2XZG - chain A; structure by X-ray diffraction, 1.70 A resolution.

== Chain A ==
Protein: Clathrin heavy chain 1
Organism: Homo sapiens
Notes: fragment: n-terminal domain, residues 1-364
UniProt: Q00610 (CLH1_HUMAN); residues 1-364 here = UniProt positions 1-364
Chain sequence (365 residues; each row starts with the number of its first residue; numbering starts at 0):
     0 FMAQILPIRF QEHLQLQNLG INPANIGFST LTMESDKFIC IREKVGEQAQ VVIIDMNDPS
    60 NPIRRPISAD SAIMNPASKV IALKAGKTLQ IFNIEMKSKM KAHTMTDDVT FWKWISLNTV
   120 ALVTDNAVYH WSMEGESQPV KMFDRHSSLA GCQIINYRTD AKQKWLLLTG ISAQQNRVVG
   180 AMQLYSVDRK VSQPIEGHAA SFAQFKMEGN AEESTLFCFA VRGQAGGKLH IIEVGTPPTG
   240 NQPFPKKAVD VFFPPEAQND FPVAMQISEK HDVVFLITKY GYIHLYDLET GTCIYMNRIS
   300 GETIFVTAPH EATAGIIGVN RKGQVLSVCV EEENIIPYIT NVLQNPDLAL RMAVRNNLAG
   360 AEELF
Unresolved in the structure: 358-364
Sequence notes: expression tag (0)
Small-molecule neighbours: VH1 (2-(4-aminobenzyl)-1,3-dioxo-2,3-dihydro-1H-benzo[de]isoquinoline-5-sulfonate): I52, I62, R64, I66, S67, I80, L82, Q89, F91, N92, I93, K96, S97
Swiss-Prot annotation at these positions:
  - region: A68 to D107 (WD40-like repeat 2), T302 to E330 (WD40-like repeat 7)
  - modified residue: A2 (N-acetylalanine), S67 (Phosphoserine), T105 (Phosphothreonine), Y184 (Phosphotyrosine)
  - mutagenesis: P65 (P65N: Disrupts spindle localization), S67 (S67G: Disrupts spindle localization), T87 (T87A: Disrupts spindle localization), Q89 (Q89A: Disrupts spindle localization), K96 (K96E: Disrupts spindle localization), K98 (K98E: Disrupts spindle localization)
Reported in the primary citation:
  - binding site for VH1: I52, R64, L82, F91
  - conformationally variable residues (side-chain flip): R64, F91
  - mutagenesis - R64A/Q89M/F91A: abolished binding to amphiphysin
  - mutagenesis - R64A/Q89M/F91A: unchanged localization to plasma membrane

== Overview ==
Bound to chain A: compound VH1. Curated annotation (UniProt) lists 6 mutagenesis sites. From the paper: a
binding site for VH1 at I52, R64 and L82 among others; R64A/Q89M/F91A abolish binding to amphiphysin.
Chain A is Clathrin heavy chain 1 (Homo sapiens); the structure, Clathrin Terminal Domain Complexed with
Pitstop 1, was determined by X-ray diffraction (same publication as 4G55).
